7XBK - chains A and F of the 10 polymer chains in the assembly; structure by electron microscopy, 3.70 A resolution.

== Chain A (and F) ==
Molecule: Isoform 2 of Caseinolytic peptidase B protein homolog
Organism: Homo sapiens
Notes: EC 3.6.1.-; chain F of this document is another copy of the same molecule, construct and numbering; everything in this record applies to it too
UniProt: Q9H078 (CLPB_HUMAN), isoform Q9H078-2; residue numbers follow UniProt; this construct covers 1-677
Amino-acid sequence (677 residues; row label = number of the first residue in the row):
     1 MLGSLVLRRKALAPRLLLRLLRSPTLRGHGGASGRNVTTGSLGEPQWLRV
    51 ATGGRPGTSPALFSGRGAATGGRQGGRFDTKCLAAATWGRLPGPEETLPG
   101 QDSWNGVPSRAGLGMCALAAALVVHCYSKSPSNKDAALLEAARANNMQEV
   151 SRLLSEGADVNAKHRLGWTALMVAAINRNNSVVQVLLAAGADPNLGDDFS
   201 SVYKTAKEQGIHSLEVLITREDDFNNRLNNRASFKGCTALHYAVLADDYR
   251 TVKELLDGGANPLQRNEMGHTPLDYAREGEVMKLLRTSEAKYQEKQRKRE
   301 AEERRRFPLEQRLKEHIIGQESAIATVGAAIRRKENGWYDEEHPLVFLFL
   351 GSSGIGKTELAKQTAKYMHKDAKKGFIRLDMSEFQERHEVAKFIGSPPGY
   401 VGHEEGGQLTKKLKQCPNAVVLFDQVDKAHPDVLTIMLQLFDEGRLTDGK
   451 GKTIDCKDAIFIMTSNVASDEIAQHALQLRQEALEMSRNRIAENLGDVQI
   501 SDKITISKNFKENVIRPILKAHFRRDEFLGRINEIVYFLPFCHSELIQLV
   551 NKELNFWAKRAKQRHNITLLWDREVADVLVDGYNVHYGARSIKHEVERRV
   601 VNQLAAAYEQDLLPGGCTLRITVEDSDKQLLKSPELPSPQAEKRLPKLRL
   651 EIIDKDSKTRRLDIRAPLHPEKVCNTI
Unresolved in the structure: 1-297, 665-677 (chain F: 1-302, 629-647, 664-677)
Sequence notes: engineered mutation Q425 (Glu in Q9H078)
Curated features (UniProtKB/Swiss-Prot):
  - region: P92 to C126 (Autoinhibitory)
  - binding site (ATP): R620
  - site: C126, Y127 (Cleavage)
What the authors report for this chain:
  - binding site for the ligand ATP: I317, I318, K357, T358, N466, R531, F541, R590
  - binding site for Unknown peptide: H388, G399 to G402
  - binding site for Unknown peptide: Y400 (proposed by the authors, not directly observed)
  - mutagenesis - E425Q: abolished catalytic activity (disaggregase activity)
  - disease-associated variants - A239T, Y242C, R378G, M381I, R445Q, C456R, E471K, Y537C, A561V, Y587C, R598C, E609K, G616V, R620P, I652N (proposed by the authors, not directly observed)
  - disease-associated variants - T358K, N466K, R531G, R531Q, R590C: decreased catalytic activity (citing earlier work)
  - self-association interface (contacts with another copy of this molecule): R445
  - disease-associated variants - T238M: decreased catalytic activity (disaggregase activity) (citing earlier work)
  - disease-associated variants - R250* (citing earlier work)

== How chain A and chain F interact ==
Contacting residue pairs (5):
  K373(A) - N513(F)  hydrogen bond
  E609(A) - M486(F)
  E609(A) - E493(F)
  E609(A) - L495(F)
  Q610(A) - E493(F)
Other interface residues (no listed pair), chain A (5 interface residues in all): A606, D611
Other interface residues (no listed pair), chain F (6 interface residues in all): N489, E512

== Summary ==
5 residues of chain A and 6 residues of chain F are in contact, with 1 hydrogen bond. Its one hydrogen-bonded
contact is K373(A)-N513(F). From the paper: a binding site for the ligand ATP at I317(A), I318(A) and K357(A)
among others; T358K, N466K and R531G of chain A, among others, reduce catalytic activity; 7 substitutions were
tested in all.
Both chains are Isoform 2 of Caseinolytic peptidase B protein homolog (Homo sapiens). Entry 7XBK (Structure
and mechanism of a mitochondrial AAA+ disaggregase CLPB) was determined by electron microscopy, deposited
together with 7XC5.
